Entry 2WJN (X-ray diffraction, 1.86 A resolution); this record covers chains C and H of the 4 polymer chains in the assembly.

# Chain C
Molecule: Photosynthetic reaction center cytochrome C subunit
Source organism: Rhodopseudomonas viridis
UniProt: P07173 (CYCR_RHOVI); residues 1-336 here correspond to UniProt positions 21-356 (UniProt number = residue number + 20)
Amino-acid sequence (336 residues; row label = number of the first residue in the row):
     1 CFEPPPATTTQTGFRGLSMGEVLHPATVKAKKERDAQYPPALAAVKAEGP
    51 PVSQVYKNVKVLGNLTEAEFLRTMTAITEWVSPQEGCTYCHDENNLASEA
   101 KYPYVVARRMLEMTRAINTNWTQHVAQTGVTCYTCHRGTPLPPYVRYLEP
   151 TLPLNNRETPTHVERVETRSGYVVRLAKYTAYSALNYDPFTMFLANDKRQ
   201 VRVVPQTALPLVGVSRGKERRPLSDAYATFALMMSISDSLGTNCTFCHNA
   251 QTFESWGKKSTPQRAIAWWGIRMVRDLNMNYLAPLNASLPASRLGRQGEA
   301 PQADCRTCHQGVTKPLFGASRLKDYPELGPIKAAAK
Not modelled in the structure: 333-336
Covalently attached groups: heme c (HEC) linked to Cys-87, Cys-90, Cys-132, Cys-135, Cys-244, Cys-247, Cys-305, Cys-308
Metal / ion sites: heme c Fe (4 sites), coordinated by Met-74, His-91, Met-110, His-124, His-136, Met-233, His-248, His-309
Residues lining bound ligands:
  - heme c (HEC), molecule 1: Tyr-56, Lys-57, Asn-58, Val-59, Lys-60, Val-61, Leu-62, Phe-70, Leu-71, Met-74, Thr-75, Ile-77, Thr-78, Ser-82, Gly-86, His-91, Leu-96, Ala-97, Pro-103, Tyr-104, Ala-107, Arg-108, Leu-111
  - heme c (HEC), molecule 2: Ile-77, Val-81, Tyr-89, Tyr-102, Pro-103, Val-106, Ala-107, Met-110, Leu-111, Met-113, Thr-114, Ile-117, Val-130, Thr-131, His-136, Pro-140, Leu-141, Pro-142, Val-145, Leu-277, Leu-282, Leu-289, Arg-293, Pro-301, Gln-302, Thr-307, Leu-328
  - heme c (HEC), molecule 3: Ile-117, His-124, Val-125, Ala-126, Thr-128, Gly-129, Val-130, Leu-194, Ile-236, Leu-240, Phe-246, Gln-263, Ile-266, Ala-267, Gly-270, Ile-271, Met-273, Val-274, Leu-277, Asp-304, His-309, Thr-313, Lys-314, Pro-315
  - heme c (HEC), molecule 4: Gln-200, Val-201, Arg-202, Val-203, Val-204, Gln-206, Thr-229, Phe-230, Met-233, Met-234, Ile-236, Ser-237, Leu-240, Thr-242, Asn-243, Phe-246, His-248, Phe-253, Glu-254, Trp-256, Gln-263, Arg-264, Ala-267, Trp-268, Ile-271, Arg-272
UniProt features mapped onto this chain:
  - binding site (heme): Met-74, Cys-87, Cys-90, His-91, Met-110, His-124, Cys-132, Cys-135, His-136, Met-233, Cys-244, Cys-247, His-248, Cys-305, Cys-308, His-309
  - site: Cys-1 (Not N-palmitoylated)
  - lipidation: Cys-1 (S-diacylglycerol cysteine)

# Chain H
Molecule: Reaction center protein H chain
Source organism: Rhodopseudomonas viridis
UniProt: P06008 (RCEH_RHOVI); residue numbers follow UniProt; this construct covers 1-258
Amino-acid sequence (258 residues; numbered 1 to 258; the number before each row is that of its first residue):
     1 MYHGALAQHLDIAQLVWYAQWLVIWTVVLLYLRREDRREGYPLVEPLGLV
    51 KLAPEDGQVYELPYPKTFVLPHGGTVTVPRRRPETRELKLAQTDGFEGAP
   101 LQPTGNPLVDAVGPASYAERAEVVDATVDGKAKIVPLRVATDFSIAEGDV
   151 DPRGLPVVAADGVEAGTVTDLWVDRSEHYFRYLELSVAGSARTALIPLGF
   201 CDVKKDKIVVTSILSEQFANVPRLQSRDQITLREEDKVSAYYAGGLLYAT
   251 PERAESLL
Not modelled in the structure: 46-60
Modified / non-standard residues: Met-1 (n-formylmethionine; FME)
UniProt features mapped onto this chain:
  - modified residue: Met-1 (N-formylmethionine)

# How chain C and chain H interact
Pairs across the interface (14):
  Thr-207(C) with Tyr-2(H)
  Leu-209(C) with Tyr-2(H); His-3(H); Ala-5(H), hydrophobic; Asp-11(H)
  Pro-210(C) with Tyr-2(H); His-3(H), hydrogen bond (backbone-backbone)
  Leu-211(C) with Met-1(H); Tyr-2(H), hydrophobic
  Val-212(C) with Met-1(H), hydrogen bond (backbone-backbone); Tyr-2(H); His-3(H)
  Ser-215(C) with His-3(H)
  Arg-216(C) with His-3(H), hydrogen bond
Also at the interface, not in a pair above, chain H (6 interface residues in all): Gly-4

# Overview
7 residues of chain C face 6 of chain H across their interface; the contacts include 3 hydrogen bonds. Among
the polar pairs are Arg-216(C)/His-3(H), Pro-210(C)/His-3(H) and Val-212(C)/Met-1(H). Covalently linked heme
c: at Cys-87(C), Cys-132(C), Cys-244(C) and Cys-308(C).
Chain C is Photosynthetic reaction center cytochrome C subunit and chain H is Reaction center protein H chain,
both from Rhodopseudomonas viridis; the structure, Lipidic sponge phase crystal structure of photosynthetic
reaction centre from Blastochloris viridis (high dose), was determined by X-ray diffraction (same publication
as 2WJM).
